8A3T - chains F and E of the 19 polymer chains in the assembly; structure by electron microscopy, 3.50 A resolution.

== Chain F ==
Molecule: Anaphase-promoting complex subunit CDC27
Source organism: Saccharomyces cerevisiae
UniProtKB: P38042 (CDC27_YEAST); numbering as in UniProt (aligned over 1-758)
Chain sequence (758 residues; row label = number of the first residue in the row):
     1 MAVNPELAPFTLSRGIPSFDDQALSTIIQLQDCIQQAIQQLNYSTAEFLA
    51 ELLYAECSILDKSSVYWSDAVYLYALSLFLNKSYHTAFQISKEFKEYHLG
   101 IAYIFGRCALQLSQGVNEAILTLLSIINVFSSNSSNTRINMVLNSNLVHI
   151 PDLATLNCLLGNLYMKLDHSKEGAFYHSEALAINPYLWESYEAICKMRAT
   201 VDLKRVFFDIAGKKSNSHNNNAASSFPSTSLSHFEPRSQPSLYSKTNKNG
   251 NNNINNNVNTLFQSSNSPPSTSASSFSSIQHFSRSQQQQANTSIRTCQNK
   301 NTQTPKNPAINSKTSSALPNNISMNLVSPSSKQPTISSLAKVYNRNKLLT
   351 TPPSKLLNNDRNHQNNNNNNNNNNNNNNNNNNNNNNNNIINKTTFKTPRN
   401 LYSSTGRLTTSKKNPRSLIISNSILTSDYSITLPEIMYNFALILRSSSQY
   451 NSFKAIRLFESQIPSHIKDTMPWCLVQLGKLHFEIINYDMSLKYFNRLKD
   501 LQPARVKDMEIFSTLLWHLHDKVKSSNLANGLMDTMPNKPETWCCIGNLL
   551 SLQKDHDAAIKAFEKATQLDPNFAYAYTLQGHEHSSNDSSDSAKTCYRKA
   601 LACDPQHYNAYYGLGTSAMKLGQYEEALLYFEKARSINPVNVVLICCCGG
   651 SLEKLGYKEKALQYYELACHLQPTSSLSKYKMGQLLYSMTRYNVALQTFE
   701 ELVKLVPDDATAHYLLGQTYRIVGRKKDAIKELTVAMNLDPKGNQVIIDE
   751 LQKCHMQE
Unresolved in the structure: 1-22, 134-142, 210-431, 756-758

== Chain E ==
Molecule: Anaphase-promoting complex subunit 9
Source organism: Saccharomyces cerevisiae
UniProtKB: Q12107 (APC9_YEAST); residues 1-265 here = UniProt positions 1-265
Chain sequence (265 residues; row label = number of the first residue in the row):
     1 MNQNGDKNEGKLFQLPSLPPWKTPRFNKANFNNFTTPLRKRSTRVINDDS
    51 MPITGEVLEERTADDLYGINMDVDEVDYLNTLSHIEEEKQYDYSPFCERN
   101 TLRESRIDSFLKAERAAHCLVFHKVGHLDGIDSYRPDIDIMCGEEANKYD
   151 SANPEGNGSMLLESVPGCNKEDLERLSRREFVTNSKPNMRRLDDIINHET
   201 NALKSFWNDSGLVNSLQSHHLHEEYLLLQEELKNVYKIKCHDRVPIESLR
   251 DKCRRHYSNEDSSFL
Unresolved in the structure: 1-88, 125-133, 143-158, 181-190, 241-246, 260-265

== How chain F and chain E interact ==
Contacting residue pairs - 74 pairs, chain F then chain E:
  N128(F) - R179(E)
  S131(F) - R179(E)  hydrogen bond
  D168(F) - K239(E)
  K171(F) - V165(E)
  K171(F) - D172(E)  salt bridge
  K171(F) - L176(E)
  A174(F) - L162(E)
  A174(F) - V165(E)  hydrophobic
  F175(F) - M160(E)  hydrophobic
  F175(F) - L162(E)  hydrophobic
  F175(F) - L176(E)
  S178(F) - L161(E)
  S178(F) - L162(E)
  E179(F) - M160(E)
  L181(F) - L161(E)
  A182(F) - L161(E)
  R198(F) - P166(E)
  A199(F) - S164(E)
  A199(F) - V165(E)  hydrophobic
  A199(F) - P166(E)
  T200(F) - E163(E)  hydrogen bond
  T200(F) - S164(E)  hydrogen bond (backbone-backbone)
  V201(F) - L161(E)
  V201(F) - L162(E)  hydrophobic
  V201(F) - E163(E)
  D202(F) - L161(E)
  D202(F) - E163(E)
  R205(F) - S159(E)  hydrogen bond
  R205(F) - L161(E)
  V206(F) - L161(E)  hydrophobic
  F453(F) - F96(E)  hydrophobic
  F453(F) - E114(E)
  F453(F) - A117(E)  hydrophobic
  I456(F) - P95(E)  hydrophobic
  R457(F) - Y91(E)  hydrogen bond
  R457(F) - D92(E)
  R457(F) - F96(E)
  R457(F) - P136(E)
  R457(F) - D137(E)
  R457(F) - I140(E)
  L458(F) - I140(E)  hydrophobic
  E460(F) - P95(E)
  H482(F) - P95(E)
  N487(F) - F96(E)  hydrogen bond (side chain-backbone)
  M490(F) - E98(E)
  Y494(F) - E98(E)
  Q568(F) - N259(E)
  R598(F) - E231(E)  salt bridge
  R598(F) - V235(E)
  A602(F) - I238(E)  hydrophobic
  A602(F) - K239(E)
  Q606(F) - P166(E)
  E625(F) - L227(E)
  E626(F) - L227(E)
  L628(F) - W207(E)  hydrophobic
  L629(F) - F206(E)  hydrophobic
  L629(F) - W207(E)
  Y630(F) - E231(E)
  E632(F) - W207(E)
  E632(F) - S210(E)  hydrogen bond
  E632(F) - L212(E)
  K633(F) - F206(E)
  S636(F) - W207(E)
  L655(F) - H220(E)
  Y657(F) - L216(E)  hydrophobic
  Y657(F) - Q217(E)  hydrogen bond (side chain-backbone)
  Y657(F) - H220(E)  hydrogen bond
  K660(F) - L212(E)
  Y664(F) - L212(E)
  H670(F) - K112(E)
  H670(F) - A116(E)
  L671(F) - A113(E)
  L671(F) - A116(E)
  L671(F) - A117(E)  hydrophobic
Interface residues without a listed pair, chain F (59 interface residues in all): E172, Y176, I194, M197, N451, K454, S461, K493, K599, Y611, I637, L667, Q672, P673, T674
Interface residues without a listed pair, chain E (46 interface residues in all): S109, F110, L120, V121, C168, N208, S215, E223, E224

== Overview ==
The interface between chain F and chain E involves 59 residues on one side and 46 on the other; the contacts
include 9 hydrogen bonds and 2 salt bridges. Among the polar pairs are K171(F)-D172(E), R598(F)-E231(E) and
S131(F)-R179(E).
Here chain F is Anaphase-promoting complex subunit CDC27 and chain E is Anaphase-promoting complex subunit 9,
both from Saccharomyces cerevisiae. Entry 8A3T (S. cerevisiae APC/C-Cdh1 complex) was determined by electron
microscopy.
